PDB entry 6H9N | X-ray diffraction, 2.60 A resolution | chains A and B

Chain A:
Protein: Cell division protein FtsQ
Organism: Escherichia coli K-12
UniProtKB: P06136 (FTSQ_ECOLI); numbering as in UniProt (aligned over 58-276)
Amino-acid sequence (228 residues; numbered 57 to 284; the number before each row is that of its first residue):
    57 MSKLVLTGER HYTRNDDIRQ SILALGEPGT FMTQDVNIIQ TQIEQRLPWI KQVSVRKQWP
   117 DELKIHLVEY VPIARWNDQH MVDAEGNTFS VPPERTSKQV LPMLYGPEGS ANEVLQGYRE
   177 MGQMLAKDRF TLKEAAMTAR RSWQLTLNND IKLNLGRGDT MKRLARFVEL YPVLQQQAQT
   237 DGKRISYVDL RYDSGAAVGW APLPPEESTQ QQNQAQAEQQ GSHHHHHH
Not modelled in the structure: 57, 261-284
Sequence notes: initiating methionine (57); expression tag (277-284)
Curated features (UniProtKB/Swiss-Prot):
  - mutagenesis: Asp91 (D91K/Q: Does not affect localization), Lys113 (K113D: Impairs localization), Glu125 (E125K: Impairs localization), Asp237 (D237N: Localizes to mid-cell, but is unable to form a functional complex with FtsL/FtsB)
From the paper describing this entry:
  - conformationally variable residues (loop rearrangement, side-chain flip): Arg247 to Ala252, Trp256
  - mutagenesis - D245N, R247Q, Y248F, S250A, G251A, W256A: unchanged growth
  - mutagenesis - Y248K, Y248W: abolished growth
  - mutagenesis - Y248W: unchanged localization

Chain B:
Protein: Cell division protein FtsB
Organism: Escherichia coli 55989
UniProtKB: B7LEG6 (FTSB_ECO55); residues 22-103 here = UniProt positions 22-103
Amino-acid sequence (103 residues; row label = number of the first residue in the row):
     1 MGSSHHHHHH SSGLVPRGSH MGKNGIHDYT RVNDDVAAQQ ATNAKLKARN DQLFAEIDDL
    61 NGGQEALEER ARNELSMTRP GETFYRLVPD ASKRAQSAGQ NNR
Not modelled in the structure: 1-63, 88-103
Sequence notes: initiating methionine (1); expression tag (2-21)
From the paper describing this entry:
  - contacts within the chain: Glu68-Arg79 (salt bridge), Arg72-Glu82 (salt bridge)
  - self-association interface (contacts with another copy of this molecule): Met77
  - mutagenesis - R72A (10-fold): decreased binding to Cell division protein FtsQ (chain A)
  - mutagenesis - E65A, E68A, E69A, R79A, F84W: unchanged growth
  - mutagenesis - R72A, E82A, F84A/Y85A, F84A, Y85A: abolished growth

Interface between chain A and chain B:
Contacting residue pairs - 37 pairs, chain A then chain B:
  Thr194(A) - Glu65(B)
  Arg196(A) - Glu65(B)  salt bridge
  Arg196(A) - Ala66(B)
  Arg196(A) - Glu69(B)  salt bridge
  Ser198(A) - Glu65(B)  hydrogen bond
  Gly212(A) - Glu69(B)
  Arg213(A) - Glu69(B)  salt bridge
  Leu226(A) - Tyr85(B)  hydrophobic
  Leu226(A) - Leu87(B)  hydrophobic
  Leu230(A) - Tyr85(B)  hydrophobic
  Gln233(A) - Tyr85(B)
  Tyr243(A) - Glu82(B)  hydrogen bond
  Asp245(A) - Arg72(B)  salt bridge
  Arg247(A) - Glu65(B)  salt bridge
  Arg247(A) - Glu68(B)  salt bridge
  Arg247(A) - Glu69(B)
  Arg247(A) - Arg72(B)
  Arg247(A) - Asn73(B)  hydrogen bond (backbone-backbone)
  Tyr248(A) - Arg72(B)  hydrogen bond
  Tyr248(A) - Asn73(B)
  Tyr248(A) - Met77(B)  hydrogen bond (side chain-backbone)
  Tyr248(A) - Thr78(B)
  Tyr248(A) - Phe84(B)  hydrophobic
  Asp249(A) - Asn73(B)  hydrogen bond (backbone-side chain)
  Ser250(A) - Leu87(B)  hydrogen bond (backbone-backbone)
  Gly251(A) - Tyr85(B)
  Ala252(A) - Thr83(B)
  Ala252(A) - Phe84(B)
  Ala252(A) - Tyr85(B)  hydrogen bond (backbone-backbone)
  Ala253(A) - Arg72(B)
  Ala253(A) - Glu82(B)
  Ala253(A) - Thr83(B)
  Val254(A) - Glu82(B)
  Val254(A) - Thr83(B)  hydrogen bond (backbone-backbone)
  Val254(A) - Tyr85(B)  hydrophobic
  Trp256(A) - Thr83(B)  hydrogen bond
  Trp256(A) - Tyr85(B)
Other interface residues (no listed pair), chain A (25 interface residues in all): Gly214, Arg219, Arg222, Glu225, Val229, Gly255
Other interface residues (no listed pair), chain B (16 interface residues in all): Ser76, Gly81, Arg86
The authors on this interface:
  - residue pairs: Tyr248(A)-Phe84(B) (pi stacking), Tyr248(A)-Arg72(B) (hydrogen bond), Glu65(B)-Arg196(A), Glu69(B)-Arg196(A), Tyr85(B)-Leu226(A), Leu87(B)-Ser250(A)
  - interface residues, chain A: Asp245(A), Arg247(A), Tyr248(A), Ala253(A)
  - hot spots on chain A (mutagenesis) - Y248W: abolished binding to Cell division protein FtsB (chain B)
  - interface residues, chain B: Asn73(B)

In short:
Chain A and chain B form an interface of 25 and 16 residues respectively, with 10 hydrogen bonds and 6 salt
bridges. Polar contacts include Arg196(A)-Glu65(B), Arg196(A)-Glu69(B) and Arg213(A)-Glu69(B). The paper
describes pi stacking between Tyr248(A) and Phe84(B); a hydrogen bond between Tyr248(A) and Arg72(B); contacts
between Glu65(B) and Arg196(A), Glu69(B) and Arg196(A) and Tyr85(B) and Leu226(A) among others. From the
paper: R72A, E82A and F84A/Y85A of chain B, among others, abolish growth; interface residues Asp245(A),
Arg247(A) and Asn73(B) among others; 18 substitutions were tested in all.
Here chain A is Cell division protein FtsQ (Escherichia coli K-12) and chain B is Cell division protein FtsB
(Escherichia coli 55989). Entry 6H9N (Complex of the periplasmic domains of bacterial cell division proteins
FtsQ and FtsB) was determined by X-ray diffraction, deposited together with 6H9O.
